1TAT - chains A and B; structure by X-ray diffraction, 3.00 A resolution.

[Chain A (and B)]
Molecule: Aspartate aminotransferase
Source organism: Gallus gallus
Notes: EC 2.6.1.1; chain B of this document is another copy of the same molecule, construct and numbering; everything in this record applies to it too
Reference sequence: P00508 (AATM_CHICK); the construct has insertions or renumbered stretches relative to UniProt, so the offset changes along the chain: 3-64 = UniProt 23-84; 66-126 = UniProt 85-145; 133-152 = UniProt 148-167; 154-406 = UniProt 168-420; 1 more segments
Chain sequence (401 residues; each row starts with the number of its first residue; note: 7 numbers in that range are skipped by the numbering (no residue carries them; nothing is unmodelled there)):
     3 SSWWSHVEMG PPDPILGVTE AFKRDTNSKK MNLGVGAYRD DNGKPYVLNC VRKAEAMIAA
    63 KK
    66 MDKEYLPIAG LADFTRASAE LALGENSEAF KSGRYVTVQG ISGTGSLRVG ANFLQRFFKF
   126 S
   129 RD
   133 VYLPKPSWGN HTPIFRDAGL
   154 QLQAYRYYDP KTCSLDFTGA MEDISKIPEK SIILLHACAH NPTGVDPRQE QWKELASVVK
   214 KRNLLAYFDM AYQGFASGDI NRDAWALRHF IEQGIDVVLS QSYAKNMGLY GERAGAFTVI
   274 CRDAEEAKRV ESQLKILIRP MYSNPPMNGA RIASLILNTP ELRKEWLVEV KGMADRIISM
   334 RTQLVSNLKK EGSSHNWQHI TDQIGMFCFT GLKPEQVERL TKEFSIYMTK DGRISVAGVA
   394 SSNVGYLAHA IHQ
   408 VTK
Construct notes: conflict Pro47 (Ser67 in P00508)
Glycans and other covalent adducts: pyridoxal phosphate (PLP) linked to Lys258
Residues lining bound ligands: pyridoxal phosphate (PLP): Ile106, Ser107, Gly108, Thr109, Leu112, Trp140, His143, His189, Asn194, Asp222, Ala224, Tyr225, Ser255, Ala257, Arg266
UniProt features mapped onto this chain:
  - binding site (substrate): Gly38, Trp140, Asn194, Arg386
  - modified residue: Lys258 (N6-(pyridoxal phosphate)lysine)

[Chain A / chain B interface]
Pairs across the interface (161):
  Ser3(A) with Arg275(B)
  Ser4(A) with Arg275(B); Glu279(B), hydrogen bond
  Trp5(A) with Phe123(B), hydrophobic; Asn216(B); Leu217(B); Leu218(B); Asp249(B)
  Trp6(A) with Phe118(B), hydrophobic; Leu119(B), hydrophobic; Phe123(B), hydrophobic; Val272(B); Glu279(B); Arg282(B), hydrogen bond (backbone-side chain)
  Ser7(A) with Lys124(B); Glu279(B); Arg282(B)
  His8(A) with Phe122(B), hydrogen bond (side chain-backbone); Lys124(B)
  Val9(A) with Phe122(B), hydrophobic; Arg282(B), hydrogen bond (backbone-side chain); Gln286(B)
  Glu10(A) with Arg282(B); Gln286(B)
  Met11(A) with Arg282(B); Ser285(B)
  Gly12(A) with Ser285(B), hydrogen bond (backbone-side chain); Gln286(B); Ile289(B)
  Pro13(A) with Ile289(B)
  Asp15(A) with Arg292(B), salt bridge
  Ile17(A) with Arg292(B)
  Leu18(A) with Ile73(B), hydrophobic; Arg292(B); Asn297(B)
  Glu22(A) with Lys288(B), salt bridge
  Arg41(A) with Glu69(B), salt bridge
  Pro47(A) with Asp67(B); Glu69(B)
  Arg54(A) with Lys64(B); Met66(B), hydrogen bond (side chain-backbone)
  Glu57(A) with Lys68(B), salt bridge
  Lys64(A) with Arg54(B)
  Met66(A) with Arg54(B), hydrogen bond (backbone-side chain)
  Asp67(A) with Pro47(B)
  Lys68(A) with Val53(B); Glu57(B), salt bridge; Gly261(B); Leu262(B); Tyr263(B); Gly264(B), hydrogen bond (backbone-backbone); Glu265(B), salt bridge
  Glu69(A) with Ala39(B); Tyr40(B); Arg41(B), salt bridge; Pro47(B); Tyr263(B); Gly264(B)
  Tyr70(A) with Val37(B), hydrophobic; Lys258(B); Tyr263(B); Gly264(B); Arg266(B)
  Ile73(A) with Leu18(B), hydrophobic
  Ile106(A) with Tyr295(B), hydrophobic
  Thr109(A) with Arg292(B); Met294(B); Tyr295(B); Ser296(B)
  Gly110(A) with Met294(B)
  Arg113(A) with Pro293(B), hydrogen bond (side chain-backbone); Met294(B)
  Phe118(A) with Trp6(B), hydrophobic
  Leu119(A) with Trp6(B), hydrophobic
  Arg121(A) with Asp149(B), salt bridge
  Phe122(A) with Trp6(B); His8(B), hydrogen bond (backbone-side chain); Val9(B), hydrophobic
  Phe123(A) with Trp5(B), hydrophobic; Trp6(B), hydrophobic
  Lys124(A) with His8(B)
  Phe125(A) with Trp5(B)
  Trp140(A) with Arg292(B)
  Asn142(A) with Arg292(B), hydrogen bond (side chain-backbone); Pro293(B)
  Pro145(A) with Pro293(B), hydrophobic
  Ile146(A) with Pro293(B)
  Asp149(A) with Arg121(B), salt bridge; Leu290(B); Pro293(B)
  Asn216(A) with Trp5(B)
  Leu217(A) with Trp5(B)
  Asp249(A) with Trp5(B)
  Ala257(A) with Tyr70(B)
  Tyr263(A) with Lys68(B); Tyr70(B), hydrophobic
  Gly264(A) with Lys68(B), hydrogen bond (backbone-backbone); Glu69(B); Tyr70(B); Pro298(B); Pro299(B); Met300(B), hydrogen bond (backbone-backbone)
  Glu265(A) with Lys68(B), salt bridge; Met300(B); Asn301(B)
  Arg266(A) with Tyr70(B); Tyr295(B), hydrogen bond (side chain-backbone); Ser296(B); Asn297(B), hydrogen bond (side chain-backbone); Pro298(B); Pro299(B)
  Val272(A) with Trp6(B)
  Arg275(A) with Ser3(B); Ser4(B)
  Glu279(A) with Trp6(B); Ser7(B)
  Lys281(A) with Met11(B)
  Arg282(A) with Trp6(B); Ser7(B); Val9(B), hydrogen bond (side chain-backbone); Glu10(B); Met11(B)
  Ser285(A) with Glu10(B); Met11(B); Gly12(B), hydrogen bond (side chain-backbone)
  Gln286(A) with Val9(B); Glu10(B); Gly12(B), hydrogen bond (side chain-backbone)
  Lys288(A) with Glu22(B), salt bridge
  Ile289(A) with Gly12(B); Pro13(B)
  Arg292(A) with Asp15(B), salt bridge; Ile17(B); Leu18(B); Thr109(B); Trp140(B); Asn142(B), hydrogen bond (backbone-side chain)
  Pro293(A) with Arg113(B), hydrogen bond (backbone-side chain); Asn142(B); Pro145(B), hydrophobic; Ile146(B); Asp149(B)
  Met294(A) with Thr109(B); Gly110(B); Arg113(B)
  Tyr295(A) with Ile106(B), hydrophobic; Thr109(B); Gly110(B); Arg266(B), hydrogen bond (backbone-side chain)
  Ser296(A) with Leu18(B); Thr109(B); Arg266(B)
  Asn297(A) with Arg266(B), hydrogen bond (backbone-side chain)
  Pro298(A) with Gly264(B); Arg266(B)
  Pro299(A) with Gly264(B); Arg266(B); Pro299(B), hydrophobic
  Met300(A) with Gly264(B), hydrogen bond (backbone-backbone)
  Asn301(A) with Glu265(B); Asn301(B)
Also at the interface, not in a pair above, chain A (82 interface residues in all): Val37, Ala39, Tyr40, Val49, Val53, Lys183, Leu218, Lys258, Gly261, Leu262, Ile273, Cys274, Val283
Also at the interface, not in a pair above, chain B (84 interface residues in all): Val49, Phe125, Lys183, Val251, Ala257, Ile273, Val283, Arg304, Ile305

[Overview]
82 residues of chain A face 84 of chain B across their interface, with 23 hydrogen bonds and 12 salt bridges.
Polar contacts include Asp15(A)-Arg292(B), Glu22(A)-Lys288(B) and Arg41(A)-Glu69(B). Pyridoxal phosphate is
covalently linked to Lys258(A). Curated annotation (UniProt) lists 4 substrate-binding residues on chain A.
Chain A and chain B are both Aspartate aminotransferase (Gallus gallus); the structure, Crystalline
mitochondrial aspartate aminotransferase exists in only two conformations, was determined by X-ray diffraction
together with 1TAR and 1TAS from the same study.
